8CGU - chains A and P of the 14 polymer chains in the assembly; structure by electron microscopy, 1.89 A resolution.

Chain A:
Molecule: 16S rRNA
Source organism: Escherichia coli BW25113
Sequence (1540 nucleotides; row label = number of the first residue in the row):
     1 AAAUUGAAGA GUUUGAUCAU GGCUCAGAUU GAACGCUGGC GGCAGGCCUA ACACAUGCAA
    61 GUCGAACGGU AACAGGAAGA AGCUUGCUUC UUUGCUGACG AGUGGCGGAC GGGUGAGUAA
   121 UGUCUGGGAA ACUGCCUGAU GGAGGGGGAU AACUACUGGA AACGGUAGCU AAUACCGCAU
   181 AACGUCGCAA GACCAAAGAG GGGGACCUUC GGGCCUCUUG CCAUCGGAUG UGCCCAGAUG
   241 GGAUUAGCUA GUAGGUGGGG UAACGGCUCA CCUAGGCGAC GAUCCCUAGC UGGUCUGAGA
   301 GGAUGACCAG CCACACUGGA ACUGAGACAC GGUCCAGACU CCUACGGGAG GCAGCAGUGG
   361 GGAAUAUUGC ACAAUGGGCG CAAGCCUGAU GCAGCCAUGC CGCGUGUAUG AAGAAGCCCU
   421 UCGGGUUGUA AAGUACUUUC AGCGGGGAGG AAGGGAGUAA AGUUAAUACC UUUGCUCAUU
   481 GACGUUACCC GCAGAAGAAG CACCGGCUAA CUCCGUGCCA GCAGCCXCGG UAAUACGGAG
   541 GGUGCAAGCG UUAAUCGGAA UUACUGGGCG UAAAGCGCAC GCAGGCGGUU UGUUAAGUCA
   601 GAUGUGAAAU CCCCGGGCUC AACCUGGGAA CUGCAUCUGA UACUGGCAAG CUUGAGUCUC
   661 GUAGAGGGGG GUAGAAUUCC AGGUGUAGCG GUGAAAUGCG UAGAGAUCUG GAGGAAUACC
   721 GGUGGCGAAG GCGGCCCCCU GGACGAAGAC UGACGCUCAG GUGCGAAAGC GUGGGGAGCA
   781 AACAGGAUUA GAUACCCUGG UAGUCCACGC CGUAAACGAU GUCGACUUGG AGGUUGUGCC
   841 CUUGAGGCGU GGCUUCCGGA GCUAACGCGU UAAGUCGACC GCCUGGGGAG UACGGCCGCA
   901 AGGUUAAAAC UCAAAUGAAU UGACGGGGGC CCGCACAAGC GGUGGAGCAU GUGGUUUAAU
   961 UCGAUGXAAC GCGAAGAACC UUACCUGGUC UUGACAUCCA CGGAAGUUUU CAGAGAUGAG
  1021 AAUGUGCCUU CGGGAACCGU GAGACAGGUG CUGCAUGGCU GUCGUCAGCU CGUGUUGUGA
  1081 AAUGUUGGGU UAAGUCCCGC AACGAGCGCA ACCCUUAUCC UUUGUUGCCA GCGGUCCGGC
  1141 CGGGAACUCA AAGGAGACUG CCAGUGAUAA ACUGGAGGAA GGUGGGGAUG ACGUCAAGUC
  1201 AUCAUGGCCC UUACGACCAG GGCUACACAC GUGCUACAAU GGCGCAUACA AAGAGAAGCG
  1261 ACCUCGCGAG AGCAAGCGGA CCUCAUAAAG UGCGUCGUAG UCCGGAUUGG AGUCUGCAAC
  1321 UCGACUCCAU GAAGUCGGAA UCGCUAGUAA UCGUGGAUCA GAAUGCCACG GUGAAUACGU
  1381 UCCCGGGCCU UGUACACACC GCCCGUXACA CCAUGGGAGU GGGUUGCAAA AGAAGUAGGU
  1441 AGCUUAACCU UCGGGAGGGC GCUUACCACU UUGUGAUUCA UGACUGGGGU GAAGUCGUAA
  1501 CAAGGUAACC GUAGGGGAAC CUGCGGUUGG AUCACCUCCU
Disordered / not traced: 79-91, 205-213, 841-845, 930-1389, 1535-1540
Modified positions: PSU (pseudouridine-5'-monophosphate) at position 516, G7M (N7-methyl-guanosine-5'-monophosphate) at position 527, 2MG (2N-methylguanosine-5'-monophosphate) at position 966, 5MC (5-methylcytidine-5'-monophosphate) at position 967, 2MG (2N-methylguanosine-5'-monophosphate) at position 1207, 4OC (4n,o2'-methylcytidine-5'-monophosphate) at position 1402, 5MC (5-methylcytidine-5'-monophosphate) at position 1407, UR3 (3-methyluridine-5'-monophoshate) at position 1498, 2MG (2N-methylguanosine-5'-monophosphate) at position 1516, MA6 (6N-dimethyladenosine-5'-monophoshate) at position 1518, MA6 (6N-dimethyladenosine-5'-monophoshate) at position 1519
Bound ions: K+ site 1: U5 (shared with 5 residues of chain D); K+ site 2: G11, U12, G21, G22; Mg2+ site 1 near G21 (its only coordinating residue here); Mg2+ site 2: C48, G115; Mg2+ site 3: A59, U387; K+ site 3: G61, U62, G104, G105; Mg2+ site 4 near G100 (its only coordinating residue here); K+ site 4: G107, G324, G326; K+ site 5: G107, G108, G326; Mg2+ site 5: A109, G331; K+ site 6: C110, G111; Mg2+ site 6 near G111 (its only coordinating residue here); 17 more K+ sites not listed; 34 more Mg2+ sites not listed
Ligand contacts:
  - gentamicin c1a (LLL; (2R,3R,4R,5R)-2-((1S,2S,3R,4S,6R)-4,6-diamino-3-((2R,3R,6S)-3-amino-6-(aminomethyl)-tetrahydro-2H-pyran-2-yloxy)-2-hydr oxycyclohexyloxy)-5-methyl-4-(methylamino)-tetrahydro-2H-pyran-3,5-diol), molecule 1: G615, G616, G617, C620, A621, A622
  - gentamicin c1a (LLL), molecule 2: A665, G666, G667, G668, G669, G670, C735, C736, C737
  - gentamicin c1a (LLL), molecule 3: A831, G832, G833, U834, U835, G836, U837, G838, C848, G849, U850, G851, G852, C853
  - gentamicin c1a (LLL), molecule 4: C1404, G1405, U1406, 5MC_1407, A1408, C1409, G1491, A1492, A1493, G1494, U1495, C1496

Chain P:
Molecule: 30S ribosomal protein S16
Source organism: Escherichia coli BW25113
UniProt: P0A7T3 (RS16_ECOLI); residues 1-82 here = UniProt positions 1-82
Chain sequence (82 residues; numbered 1 to 82; the number before each row is that of its first residue):
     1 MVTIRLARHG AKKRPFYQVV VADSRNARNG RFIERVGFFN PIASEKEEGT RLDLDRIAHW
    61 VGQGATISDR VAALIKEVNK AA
Disordered / not traced: 82

Chain A / chain P interface:
Contacting residue pairs - 80 pairs, chain A then chain P:
  C43(A) - Lys12(P)  salt bridge to the phosphate
  A44(A) - Ala11(P)  phosphate contact
  A44(A) - Lys12(P)  hydrogen bond to the phosphate
  C110(A) - Arg25(P)  hydrogen bond to the sugar
  G111(A) - Arg25(P)  sugar contact
  G111(A) - Ala27(P)  sugar contact
  G112(A) - Ala27(P)  phosphate contact
  G134(A) - Arg25(P)  hydrogen bond to the base
  C135(A) - Met1(P)  hydrogen bond to the base
  C136(A) - Met1(P)  sugar contact
  C136(A) - Gly64(P)  hydrogen bond to the sugar
  C136(A) - Thr66(P)  sugar contact
  U137(A) - Gly62(P)  sugar contact
  U137(A) - Gly64(P)  sugar contact
  G227(A) - Gln63(P)  hydrogen bond to the base
  A228(A) - Val2(P)  sugar contact
  A228(A) - Trp60(P)  sugar contact
  A228(A) - Gln63(P)  sugar contact
  U229(A) - Val2(P)  sugar contact
  U229(A) - Asp23(P)  sugar contact
  U229(A) - Ile33(P)  sugar contact
  U229(A) - Trp60(P)  phosphate contact
  G230(A) - Asp23(P)  sugar contact
  G230(A) - Arg25(P)  hydrogen bond to the sugar
  G230(A) - Arg31(P)  salt bridge to the phosphate
  U231(A) - Arg31(P)  salt bridge to the phosphate
  A309(A) - Asn29(P)  sugar contact
  A309(A) - Gly30(P)  phosphate contact
  G310(A) - Gly30(P)  phosphate contact
  G310(A) - Arg31(P)  hydrogen bond to the phosphate
  C311(A) - Arg31(P)  salt bridge to the phosphate
  A374(A) - Tyr17(P)  hydrogen bond to the sugar
  A374(A) - Arg70(P)  hydrogen bond to the phosphate
  U375(A) - Leu6(P)  hydrogen bond to the sugar
  U375(A) - Tyr17(P)  sugar contact
  U375(A) - Arg28(P)  hydrogen bond to the base
  U375(A) - Arg70(P)  salt bridge to the phosphate
  G376(A) - Arg5(P)  hydrogen bond to the phosphate
  G376(A) - Leu6(P)  hydrogen bond to the phosphate
  G376(A) - Arg28(P)  sugar contact
  G376(A) - Ser68(P)  hydrogen bond to the phosphate
  G377(A) - Arg5(P)  salt bridge to the phosphate
  G377(A) - Ser24(P)  sugar contact
  U390(A) - Arg28(P)  hydrogen bond to the sugar
  G391(A) - Arg8(P)  hydrogen bond to the phosphate
  G391(A) - Arg28(P)  salt bridge to the phosphate
  C392(A) - Arg8(P)  salt bridge to the phosphate
  C392(A) - Lys12(P)  phosphate contact
  C392(A) - Lys13(P)  hydrogen bond to the phosphate
  A393(A) - Lys12(P)  salt bridge to the phosphate
  G449(A) - Ile42(P)  sugar contact
  G450(A) - Lys13(P)  base contact
  G450(A) - Pro15(P)  sugar contact
  G450(A) - Pro41(P)  sugar contact
  G450(A) - Ile42(P)  sugar contact
  A451(A) - Arg70(P)  salt bridge to the phosphate
  A452(A) - Arg70(P)  sugar contact
  A452(A) - Ala73(P)  sugar contact
  U473(A) - Lys76(P)  salt bridge to the phosphate
  G474(A) - Lys76(P)  salt bridge to the phosphate
  G474(A) - Ala81(P)  phosphate contact
  C483(A) - Lys13(P)  hydrogen bond to the base
  A608(A) - Phe32(P)  sugar contact
  G616(A) - Glu47(P)  hydrogen bond to the sugar
  G617(A) - Arg14(P)  hydrogen bond to the sugar
  G617(A) - Ser44(P)  sugar contact
  G617(A) - Glu47(P)  sugar contact
  C618(A) - Arg14(P)  hydrogen bond to the sugar
  C624(A) - Gly10(P)  hydrogen bond to the phosphate
  U625(A) - His9(P)  phosphate contact
  U625(A) - Gly10(P)  hydrogen bond to the phosphate
  U625(A) - Phe16(P)  phosphate contact
  U625(A) - Gln18(P)  phosphate contact
  G626(A) - Phe16(P)  phosphate contact
  G626(A) - Gln18(P)  hydrogen bond to the phosphate
  G626(A) - Arg35(P)  salt bridge to the phosphate
  G626(A) - Phe38(P)  sugar contact
  G626(A) - Arg51(P)  hydrogen bond to the sugar
  G627(A) - Arg35(P)  salt bridge to the phosphate
  G627(A) - Arg51(P)  salt bridge to the phosphate
Other interface residues (no listed pair), chain A (43 interface residues in all): G378, G453, C623
Other interface residues (no listed pair), chain P (45 interface residues in all): Thr3, Asn26, Glu77

In short:
43 residues of chain A face 45 of chain P across their interface; the contacts include 26 hydrogen bonds and
15 salt bridges. Polar pairs include G134(A)-Arg25(P), C135(A)-Met1(P) and G227(A)-Gln63(P). Chain A binds 4
copies of gentamicin c1a.
Chain A is 16S rRNA and chain P is 30S ribosomal protein S16, both from Escherichia coli BW25113; the
structure, Gentamicin bound to the 30S body, was determined by electron microscopy together with 8CA7, 8CAI,
8CEP, 8CF1, 8CF8, 8CGI, 8CGJ and 8CGR from the same study.
